PDB entry 6ITY | X-ray diffraction, 2.14 A resolution | chains A and B

Chain A (and B):
Molecule: Beta-lactamase
From: Escherichia coli
Notes: EC 3.5.2.6; chain B of this document is another copy of the same molecule, construct and numbering; everything in this record applies to it too
UniProtKB: C8CP57 (C8CP57_ECOLX); the author numbering skips numbers that UniProt does not, so the offset changes along the chain: 25-57 = UniProt 29-61; 59-238 = UniProt 62-241; 240-289 = UniProt 242-291
Chain sequence (274 residues; row label = number of the first residue in the row; note: 2 numbers in that range are skipped by the numbering (no residue carries them; nothing is unmodelled there)):
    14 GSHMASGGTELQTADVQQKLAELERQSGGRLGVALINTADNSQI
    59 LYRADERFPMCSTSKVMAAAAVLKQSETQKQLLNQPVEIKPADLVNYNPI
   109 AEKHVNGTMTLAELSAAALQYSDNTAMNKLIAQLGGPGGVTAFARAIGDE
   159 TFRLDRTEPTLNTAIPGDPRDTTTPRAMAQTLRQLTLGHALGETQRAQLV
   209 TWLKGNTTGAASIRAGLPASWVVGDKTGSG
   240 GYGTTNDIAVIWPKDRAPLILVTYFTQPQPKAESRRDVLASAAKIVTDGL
Disordered / not traced: 14-26, 289
Glycans and other covalent adducts: trans-enamine intermediate of sulbactam (TSL) linked to Ser70; acrylic acid (AKR) linked to Ser130
Differences from the reference sequence: expression tag (14-24)
Ligand contacts:
  - acrylic acid (AKR): Lys73, Thr216, Lys234, Thr235, Gly236, Ser237
  - trans-enamine intermediate of sulbactam (TSL): Cys69, Lys73, Asn104, Tyr105, Asn132, Glu166, Pro167, Asn170, Gly236, Ser237, Gly238

Chain A / chain B interface:
Pairs across the interface - 24 pairs, chain A then chain B:
  Tyr105(A) - Ala227(B)
  Tyr105(A) - Ser228(B)
  Pro107(A) - Val230(B)  hydrophobic
  Lys111(A) - Lys212(B)
  Tyr129(A) - Lys212(B)
  Tyr129(A) - Gly213(B)
  Lys212(A) - Tyr129(B)
  Lys212(A) - Thr215(B)
  Gly213(A) - Tyr129(B)
  Gly213(A) - Thr215(B)
  Asn214(A) - Thr215(B)
  Thr215(A) - Lys212(B)
  Thr215(A) - Gly213(B)
  Thr215(A) - Asn214(B)
  Thr216(A) - Ala218(B)
  Ala218(A) - Thr216(B)
  Ala218(A) - Ala218(B)
  Ala218(A) - Arg275(B)  hydrogen bond (backbone-side chain)
  Ala219(A) - Ala219(B)  hydrophobic
  Ala223(A) - Arg275(B)
  Ala227(A) - Tyr105(B)
  Val230(A) - Pro107(B)  hydrophobic
  Arg275(A) - Ala218(B)
  Arg275(A) - Ala223(B)
Interface residues without a listed pair, chain A (18 interface residues in all): Gly217, Arg222, Ser228
Interface residues without a listed pair, chain B (17 interface residues in all): Gly217, Arg222

In short:
18 residues of chain A face 17 of chain B across their interface, with 1 hydrogen bond. Its one
hydrogen-bonded contact is Ala218(A)-Arg275(B). Covalently linked trans-enamine intermediate of sulbactam: at
Ser70(A). Acrylic acid is covalently linked to Ser130(A).
Chain A and chain B are both Beta-lactamase (Escherichia coli); the structure, CTX-M-64 sulbactam complex, was
determined by X-ray diffraction, deposited together with 6J25, 6J2B, 6J2K, 6J2O and 5ZB7.
